8XX7 - chains R and F of the 10 polymer chains in the assembly; structure by electron microscopy, 3.32 A resolution.

Chain R:
Protein: C-X-C chemokine receptor type 2
From: Homo sapiens
UniProt: P25025 (CXCR2_HUMAN); numbering as in UniProt (aligned over 2-360)
Sequence (416 residues; each row starts with the number of its first residue; numbers below 1 keep their minus sign (Met-55 is residue -55)):
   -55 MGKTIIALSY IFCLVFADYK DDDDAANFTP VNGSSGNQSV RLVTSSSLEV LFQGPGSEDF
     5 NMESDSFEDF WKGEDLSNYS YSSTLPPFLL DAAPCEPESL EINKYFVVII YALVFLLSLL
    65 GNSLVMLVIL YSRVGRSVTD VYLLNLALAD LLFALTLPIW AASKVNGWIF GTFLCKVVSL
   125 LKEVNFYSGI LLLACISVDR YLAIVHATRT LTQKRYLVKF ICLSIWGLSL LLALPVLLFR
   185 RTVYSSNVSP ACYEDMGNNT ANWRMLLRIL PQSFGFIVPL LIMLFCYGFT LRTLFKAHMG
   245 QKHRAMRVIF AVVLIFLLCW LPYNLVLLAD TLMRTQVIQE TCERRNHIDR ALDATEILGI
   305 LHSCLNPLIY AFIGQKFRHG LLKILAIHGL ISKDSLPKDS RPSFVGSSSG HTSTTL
Unresolved in the structure: -55 to 30, 331-360
Differences from the reference sequence: initiating methionine (-55); expression tag (-54 to 1)
Curated features (UniProtKB/Swiss-Prot):
  - site: Asp35, Ala36 (Microbial infection: Cleavage)
  - modified residue (Phosphoserine): Ser347, Ser351, Ser352, Ser353
  - glycosylation: Asn22 (N-linked (GlcNAc...) asparagine)
Disulfides: Cys39-Cys286, Cys119-Cys196

Chain F:
Protein: Guanine nucleotide-binding protein G(o) subunit alpha
From: Homo sapiens
UniProt: P09471 (GNAO_HUMAN); numbering as in UniProt; present here: 4-56, 182-231, 242-354
Sequence (240 residues; each row starts with the number of its first residue; note: 126 numbers in that range are skipped by the numbering (no residue carries them; nothing is unmodelled there); numbers below 1 keep their minus sign (Met-11 is residue -11)):
   -11 MGHHHHHHEN LYFQGTLSAE ERAALERSKA IEKNLKEDGI SAAKDVKLLL LGADNSGKST
    49 IVKQMKII
   173 HGGSGGSGGT TGIVETHFTF KNLHFRLFDV GGQRSERKKW IHCFEDVTAI IFCVDLSDY
   242 NRMHESLMLF DSICNNKFFI DTSIILFLNK KDLFGEKIKK SPLTICFPEY TGPNTYEDAA
   302 AYIQAQFESK NRSPNKEIYC HMTCATDTNN AQVIFDAVTD IIIANNLRGC GLY
Unresolved in the structure: -11 to 3, 173-182
Differences from the reference sequence: initiating methionine (-11); expression tag (-10 to 3); engineered mutation Asp42 (Gly in P09471), Asn43 (Glu in P09471), Asp227 (Ala in P09471), Asp230 (Gly in P09471), Ala332 (Ile in P09471), Ile335 (Val in P09471); linker (174-181)
Curated features (UniProtKB/Swiss-Prot):
  - region: Lys35 to Ala41, Ser44 to Thr48 (G1 motif), Phe197 to Arg206 (G3 motif), Ile266 to Asp273 (G4 motif), Thr324 to Thr329 (G5 motif)
  - binding site (GTP): Lys46, Ser47, Thr48, Asn270, Asp273, Cys325
  - binding site (Mg(2+)): Ser47, Thr182
  - modified residue: Gln205 (5-glutamyl histamine), Cys351 (ADP-ribosylcysteine)
  - lipidation: Cys351 (S-palmitoyl cysteine)

How chain R and chain F interact:
Residue-residue contacts (30):
  Thr83(R) - Gly350(F)  hydrogen bond (side chain-backbone)
  Arg144(R) - Cys351(F)  hydrogen bond (side chain-backbone)
  Ala147(R) - Asn347(F)  hydrogen bond (backbone-side chain)
  Ala147(R) - Cys351(F)  hydrophobic
  Ile148(R) - Ile344(F)
  Ile148(R) - Leu348(F)  hydrophobic
  Ile148(R) - Leu353(F)  hydrophobic
  Ala151(R) - Ile343(F)  hydrophobic
  Ala151(R) - Asn347(F)
  Thr152(R) - Leu195(F)
  Thr152(R) - Thr340(F)
  Thr152(R) - Ile343(F)
  Thr154(R) - Lys32(F)
  Gln157(R) - Ala31(F)
  Leu238(R) - Ile344(F)  hydrophobic
  Leu238(R) - Leu348(F)  hydrophobic
  Ala241(R) - Asp341(F)
  His242(R) - Asp341(F)  hydrogen bond (backbone-side chain)
  Met243(R) - Asp341(F)
  Met243(R) - Ile344(F)  hydrophobic
  Met243(R) - Ala345(F)  hydrogen bond (side chain-backbone)
  Met243(R) - Leu348(F)  hydrophobic
  Gln245(R) - Tyr354(F)
  Arg248(R) - Leu353(F)
  Arg248(R) - Tyr354(F)
  Ala249(R) - Leu348(F)  hydrophobic
  Ala249(R) - Leu353(F)
  Val252(R) - Leu353(F)
  Ile253(R) - Leu353(F)  hydrophobic
  Ile317(R) - Gly352(F)
Interface residues without a listed pair, chain R (20 interface residues in all): Asp143, Thr234
Interface residues without a listed pair, chain F (16 interface residues in all): Asn316

Overview:
20 residues of chain R and 16 residues of chain F are in contact, with 5 hydrogen bonds. Among the polar pairs
are Thr83(R)-Gly350(F), Arg144(R)-Cys351(F) and Ala147(R)-Asn347(F). UniProt lists 6 GTP-binding residues and
Mg2+-binding residues Ser47(F) and Thr182(F) on chain F.
Chain R is C-X-C chemokine receptor type 2 and chain F is Guanine nucleotide-binding protein G(o) subunit
alpha, both from Homo sapiens; the structure, Structure of CXCR2 bound to CXCL5 (CXCR2-CXCL5-Go Full map), was
determined by electron microscopy (same publication as 8XVU, 8XWA, 8XWF, 8XWM, 8XWN, 8XWS and 6 further
entries).
